8TVA - chains BN and CL of the 41 polymer chains in the assembly; structure by electron microscopy, 8.55 A resolution (very low resolution: no residue pairs are listed; an interface is given only as per-side residue counts).

== Chain BN ==
Protein: Fimbrial protein
Source organism: Acinetobacter genomosp. 16BJ
UniProtKB: N9RQW9 (N9RQW9_9GAMM); residues 9-78 here = UniProt positions 9-78
Sequence (70 residues; row label = number of the first residue in the row):
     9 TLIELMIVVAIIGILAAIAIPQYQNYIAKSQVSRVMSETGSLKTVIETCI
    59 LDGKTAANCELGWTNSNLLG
Disulfides: Cys57-Cys67

== Chain CL ==
Protein: Fimbrial protein
Source organism: Acinetobacter genomosp. 16BJ
UniProtKB: N9RQW9 (N9RQW9_9GAMM); numbering as in UniProt (aligned over 79-147)
Sequence (69 residues; row label = number of the first residue in the row):
    79 STAAVTGQTGLTITYPASATESAAIQGTFGNSAAIKIKNQTLTWTRTPEG
   129 AWSCATTVEAKFKPAGCAS
Disulfides: Cys132-Cys145

== Interface between chain BN and chain CL ==
At this resolution (9 A) residue pairs are not listed: 5 residues of chain BN and 8 of chain CL lie at the interface.

== Summary ==
5 residues of chain BN face 8 of chain CL across their interface.
Chain BN is Fimbrial protein and chain CL is Fimbrial protein, both from Acinetobacter genomosp. 16BJ; the
structure, Outer Mat-T4P complex, was determined by electron microscopy, deposited together with 8TOB, 8TOC,
8TV9, 8TW2 and 8TWC.
